PDB entry 7LEP | electron microscopy, 3.25 A resolution | chains C and H of the 8 polymer chains in the assembly

== Chain C ==
Protein: Mix of AMPAR subunits (GluA1, GluA3, and GluAX)
Source organism: Mus musculus
Amino-acid sequence (413 residues; row label = number of the first residue in the row; note: 11 numbers in that range are skipped by the numbering (no residue carries them; nothing is unmodelled there); X marks 10 residues of unknown identity (built as UNK)):
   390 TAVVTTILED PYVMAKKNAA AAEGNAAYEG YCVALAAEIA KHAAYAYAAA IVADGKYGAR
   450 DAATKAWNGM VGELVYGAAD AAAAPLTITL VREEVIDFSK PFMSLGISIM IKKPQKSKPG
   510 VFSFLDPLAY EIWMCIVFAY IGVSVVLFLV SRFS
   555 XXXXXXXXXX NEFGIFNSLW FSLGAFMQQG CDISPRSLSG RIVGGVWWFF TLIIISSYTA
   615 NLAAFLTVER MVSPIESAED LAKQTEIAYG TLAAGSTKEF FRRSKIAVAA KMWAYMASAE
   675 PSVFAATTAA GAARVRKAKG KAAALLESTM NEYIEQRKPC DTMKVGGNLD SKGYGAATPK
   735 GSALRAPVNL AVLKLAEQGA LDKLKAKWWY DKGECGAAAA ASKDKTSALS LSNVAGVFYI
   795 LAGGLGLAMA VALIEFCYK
Unresolved in the structure: 555-564
Disulfides: C714-C769
Ligand contacts:
  - XVD (6-[2-chloro-6-(trifluoromethoxy)phenyl]-1H-benzimidazol-2-ol): Y519, E520, M523, C524, F527
  - ZK1 ({[7-morpholin-4-yl-2,3-dioxo-6-(trifluoromethyl)-3,4-dihydroquinoxalin-1(2H)-yl]methyl}phosphonic acid): D399, Y401, Y446, P474, L475, T476, R481, G649, S650, T682, E701, M704, Y728

== Chain H ==
Protein: Voltage-dependent calcium channel gamma-8 subunit
Source organism: Mus musculus
UniProtKB: Q8VHW2 (CCG8_MOUSE); residues 19-233 here = UniProt positions 19-233
Amino-acid sequence (215 residues; row label = number of the first residue in the row):
    19 VQVLLTTIGA FSAFGLMTIA ISTDYWLYTR ALICNTTNLT AGDDGPPHRG GSGSSEKKDP
    79 GGLTHSGLWR ICCLEGLKRG VCVKINHFPE DTDYDHDSAE YLLRVVRASS IFPILSAILL
   139 LLGGVCVAAS RVYKSKRNII LGAGILFVAA GLSNIIGVIV YISANAGEPG PKRDEEKKNH
   199 YSYGWSFYFG GLSFILAEVI GVLAVNIYIE RSREA
Unresolved in the structure: 49-79, 107-116, 186-195
Disulfides: C90-C100
Ligand contacts: XVD (6-[2-chloro-6-(trifluoromethoxy)phenyl]-1H-benzimidazol-2-ol): M35, N172, I173, V176, I180, F205, Y206, G208, G209
From the paper describing this entry:
  - binding site for XVD: N172, F205, G208

== Interface between chain C and chain H ==
Pairs across the interface (17; chain C residue first):
  E520(C) - I180(H)
  E520(C) - Y199(H)  hydrogen bond
  E520(C) - Y201(H)  hydrogen bond
  F527(C) - G209(H)
  F527(C) - F212(H)  hydrophobic
  I530(C) - I213(H)  hydrophobic
  G531(C) - E216(H)
  V534(C) - E216(H)
  V535(C) - V166(H)  hydrophobic
  F537(C) - V220(H)  hydrophobic
  F537(C) - V223(H)  hydrophobic
  F537(C) - N224(H)
  L538(C) - G162(H)
  L538(C) - V166(H)  hydrophobic
  L538(C) - V223(H)  hydrophobic
  R541(C) - I227(H)
  S543(C) - Y226(H)  hydrogen bond (backbone-side chain)
Other interface residues (no listed pair), chain C (13 interface residues in all): C524, F542, I569
Other interface residues (no listed pair), chain H (18 interface residues in all): L159, I173, I177, S230

== Summary ==
Chain C and chain H form an interface of 13 and 18 residues respectively, with 3 hydrogen bonds. Among the
polar pairs are E520(C)-Y199(H), E520(C)-Y201(H) and S543(C)-Y226(H). Compound XVD is bound between chain C
and chain H. Chain C binds compound ZK1. From the paper: a binding site for XVD at N172(H), F205(H) and
G208(H).
Chain C is Mix of AMPAR subunits (GluA1, GluA3, and GluAX) and chain H is Voltage-dependent calcium channel
gamma-8 subunit, both from Mus musculus; the structure, The composite LBD-TMD structure combined from all
hippocampal AMPAR subtypes at 3.25 Angstrom resolution, was determined by electron microscopy.
